PDB entry 1KC8 | X-ray diffraction, 3.01 A resolution | chains A and E of the 30 polymer chains in the assembly

[Chain A]
Molecule: 23S RRNA
From: Haloarcula marismortui
Sequence (2922 nucleotides; each row starts with the number of its first residue):
     2 UUGGCUACUAUGCCAGCUGGUGGAUUGCUCGGCUCAGGCGCUGAUGAAGG
    52 ACGUGCCAAGCUGCGAUAAGCCAUGGGGAGCCGCACGGAGGCGAAGAACC
   102 AUGGAUUUCCGAAUGAGAAUCUCUCUAACAAUUGCUUCGCGCAAUGAGGA
   152 ACCCCGAGAACUGAAACAUCUCAGUAUCGGGAGGAACAGAAAACGCAAUG
   202 UGAUGUCGUUAGUAACCGCGAGUGAACGCGAUACAGCCCAAACCGAAGCC
   252 CUCACGGGCAAUGUGGUGUCAGGGCUACCUCUCAUCAGCCGACCGUCUCG
   302 ACGAAGUCUCUUGGAACAGAGCGUGAUACAGGGUGACAACCCCGUACUCG
   352 AGACCAGUACGACGUGCGGUAGUGCCAGAGUAGCGGGGGUUGGAUAUCCC
   402 UCGCGAAUAACGCAGGCAUCGACUGCGAAGGCUAAACACAACCUGAGACC
   452 GAUAGUGAACAAGUAGUGUGAACGAACGCUGCAAAGUACCCUCAGAAGGG
   502 AGGCGAAAUAGAGCAUGAAAUCAGUUGGCGAUCGAGCGACAGGGCAUACA
   552 AGGUCCCUCGACGAAUGACCGACGCGCGAGCGUCCAGUAAGACUCACGGG
   602 AAGCCGAUGUUCUGUCGUACGUUUUGAAAAACGAGCCAGGGAGUGUGUCU
   652 GCAUGGCAAGUCUAACCGGAGUAUCCGGGGAGGCACAGGGAAACCGACAU
   702 GGCCGCAGGGCUUUGCCCGAGGGCCGCCGUCUUCAAGGGCGGGGAGCCAU
   752 GUGGACACGACCCGAAUCCGGACGAUCUACGCAUGGACAAGAUGAAGCGU
   802 GCCGAAAGGCACGUGGAAGUCUGUUAGAGUUGGUGUCCUACAAUACCCUC
   852 UCGUGAUCUAUGUGUAGGGGUGAAAGGCCCAUCGAGUCCGGCAACAGCUG
   902 GUUCCAAUCGAAACAUGUCGAAGCAUGACCUCCGCCGAGGUAGUCUGUGA
   952 GGUAGAGCGACCGAUUGGUGUGUCCGCCUCCGAGAGGAGUCGGCACACCU
  1002 GUCAAACUCCAAACUUACAGACGCCGUUUGACGCGGGGAUUCCGGUGCGC
  1052 GGGGUAAGCCUGUGUACCAGGAGGGGAACAACCCAGAGAUAGGUUAAGGU
  1102 CCCCAAGUGUGGAUUAAGUGUAAUCCUCUGAAGGUGGUCUCGAGCCCUAG
  1152 ACAGCCGGGAGGUGAGCUUAGAAGCAGCUACCCUCUAAGAAAAGCGUAAC
  1202 AGCUUACCGGCCGAGGUUUGAGGCGCCCAAAAUGAUCGGGACUCAAAUCC
  1252 ACCACCGAGACCUGUCCGUACCACUCAUACUGGUAAUCGAGUAGAUUGGC
  1302 GCUCUAAUUGGAUGGAAGUAGGGGUGAAAACUCCUAUGGACCGAUUAGUG
  1352 ACGAAAAUCCUGGCCAUAGUAGCAGCGAUAGUCGGGUGAGAACCCCGACG
  1402 GCCUAAUGGAUAAGGGUUCCUCAGCACUGCUGAUCAGCUGAGGGUUAGCC
  1452 GGUCCUAAGUCAUACCGCAACUCGACUAUGACGAAAUGGGAAACGGGUUA
  1502 AUAUUCCCGUGCCACUAUGCAGUGAAAGUUGACGCCCUGGGGUCGAUCAC
  1552 GCUGGGCAUUCGCCCAGUCGAACCGUCCAACUCCGUGGAAGCCGUAAUGG
  1602 CAGGAAGCGGACGAACGGCGGCAUAGGGAAACGUGAUUCAACCUGGGGCC
  1652 CAUGAAAAGACGAGCAUAGUGUCCGUACCGAGAACCGACACAGGUGUCCA
  1702 UGGCGGCGAAAGCCAAGGCCUGUCGGGAGCAACCAACGUUAGGGAAUUCG
  1752 GCAAGUUAGUCCCGUACCUUCGGAAGAAGGGAUGCCUGCUCCGGAACGGA
  1802 GCAGGUCGCAGUGACUCGGAAGCUCGGACUGUCUAGUAACAACAUAGGUG
  1852 ACCGCAAAUCCGCAAGGACUCGUACGGUCACUGAAUCCUGCCCAGUGCAG
  1902 GUAUCUGAACACCUCGUACAAGAGGACGAAGGACCUGUCAACGGCGGGGG
  1952 UAACUAUGACCCUCUUAAGGUAGCGUAGUACCUUGCCGCAUCAGUAGCGG
  2002 CUUGCAUGAAUGGAUUAACCAGAGCUUCACUGUCCCAACGUUGGGCCCGG
  2052 UGAACUGUACAUUCCAGUGCGGAGUCUGGAGACACCCAGGGGGAAGCGAA
  2102 GACCCUAUGGAGCUUUACUGCAGGCUGUCGCUGAGACGUGGUCGCCGAUG
  2152 UGCAGCAUAGGUAGGAGACACUACACAGGUACCCGCGCUAGCGGGCCACC
  2202 GAGUCAACAGUGAAAUACUACCCGUCGGUGACUGCGACUCUCACUCCGGG
  2252 AGGAGGACACCGAUAGCCGGGCAGUUUGACUGGGGCGGUACGCGCUCGAA
  2302 AAGAUAUCGAGCGCGCCCUAUGGCUAUCUCAGCCGGGACAGAGACCCGGC
  2352 GAAGAGUGCAAGAGCAAAAGAUAGCUUGACAGUGUUCUUCCCAACGAGGA
  2402 ACGCUGACGCGAAAGCGUGGUCUAGCGAACCAAUUAGCCUGCUUGAUGCG
  2452 GGCAAUUGAUGACAGAAAAGCUACCCUAGGGAUAACAGAGUCGUCACUCG
  2502 CAAGAGCACAUAUCGACCGAGUGGCUUGCUACCUCGAUGUCGGUUCCCUC
  2552 CAUCCUGCCCGUGCAGAAGCGGGCAAGGGUGAGGUUGUUCGCCUAUUAAA
  2602 GGAGGUCGUGAGCUGGGUUUAGACCGUCGUGAGACAGGUCGGCUGCUAUC
  2652 UACUGGGUGUGUAAUGGUGUCUGACAAGAACGACCGUAUAGUACGAGAGG
  2702 AACUACGGUUGGUGGCCACUGGUGUACCGGUUGUUCGAGAGAGCACGUGC
  2752 CGGGUAGCCACGCCACACGGGGUAAGAGCUGAACGCAUCUAAGCUCGAAA
  2802 CCCACUUGGAAAAGAGACACCGCCGAGGUCCCGCGUACAAGACGCGGUCG
  2852 AUAGACUCGGGGUGUGCGCGUCGAGGUAACGAGACGUUAAGCCCACGAGC
  2902 ACUAACAGACCAAAGCCAUCAU
Disordered / not traced: 2-9, 126-127, 715, 971-998, 1560, 1952-1963, 2137-2236, 2339-2343, 2665-2666, 2915-2923
Sequence notes: conflict C560 (U3155 in 3377779)
Metal / ion sites: Mg2+ site 1 near G28 (its only coordinating residue here); Na+ site 1: C40, G41; Na+ site 2: G56, A59, G61; Na+ site 3 near U108 (its only coordinating residue here); Mg2+ site 2 near U115 (its only coordinating residue here); Na+ site 4: C141, G142; Na+ site 5 near U146 (its only coordinating residue here); Mg2+ site 3: C162, U2276; K+ site 1: C162, U163, U172; Mg2+ site 4: A165, A167, C168; Na+ site 6: A165, A166; Mg2+ site 5: A166, G219; 97 more Mg2+ sites not listed; 64 more Na+ sites not listed; 2 more K+ sites not listed
Ligand contacts:
  - blasticidin s (BLS), molecule 1: A2007, G2285, G2286, C2287, U2628, A2635, C2636, A2637
  - blasticidin s (BLS), molecule 2: C2104, C2105, G2284, G2285, U2473, A2474, A2485, A2635, C2636, A2637

[Chain E]
Molecule: Ribosomal protein L4
From: Haloarcula marismortui
UniProt: P12735 (RL4_HALMA); residue numbers follow UniProt; this construct covers 1-246
Chain sequence (246 residues; each row starts with the number of its first residue):
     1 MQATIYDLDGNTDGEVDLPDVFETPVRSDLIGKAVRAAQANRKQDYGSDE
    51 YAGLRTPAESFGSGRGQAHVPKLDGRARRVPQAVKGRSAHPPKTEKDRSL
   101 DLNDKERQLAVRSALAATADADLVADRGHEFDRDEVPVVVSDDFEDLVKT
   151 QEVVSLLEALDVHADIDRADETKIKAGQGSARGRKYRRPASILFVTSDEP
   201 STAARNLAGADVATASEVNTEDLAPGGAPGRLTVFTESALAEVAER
Metal / ion sites: Na+: Asp45, Thr94, Lys96

[Interface between chain A and chain E]
Contacting residue pairs (220):
  C29(A) with Gln178(E), phosphate contact
  U30(A) with Ala181(E), phosphate contact
  C34(A) with Gly47(E), hydrogen bond to the sugar; Ser48(E), sugar contact; Asp49(E), phosphate contact
  U35(A) with Asp45(E), hydrogen bond to the sugar; Tyr46(E), sugar contact; Gly47(E), sugar contact; Asp49(E), phosphate contact; Thr94(E), hydrogen bond to the phosphate
  C36(A) with Asp45(E), sugar contact; Thr94(E), phosphate contact
  G326(A) with Gln151(E), phosphate contact; Asn206(E), base contact
  A327(A) with Lys149(E), salt bridge to the phosphate; Thr150(E), sugar contact; Gln151(E), hydrogen bond to the base; Asn206(E), hydrogen bond to the base; Leu207(E), base contact
  U328(A) with Val148(E), sugar contact; Lys149(E), salt bridge to the phosphate; Thr150(E), hydrogen bond to the phosphate; Thr202(E), sugar contact; Arg205(E), phosphate contact
  A329(A) with Arg205(E), salt bridge to the phosphate; Asn206(E), phosphate contact
  C330(A) with Asp170(E), base contact; Arg188(E), base contact; Asn206(E), hydrogen bond to the sugar; Ala208(E), base contact
  G333(A) with Lys185(E), phosphate contact; Tyr186(E), phosphate contact
  C338(A) with Ile174(E), sugar contact
  A339(A) with Tyr186(E), hydrogen bond to the phosphate
  A347(A) with Arg205(E), hydrogen bond to the sugar
  A447(A) with Gln44(E), hydrogen bond to the sugar
  G448(A) with Gln44(E), hydrogen bond to the sugar; Arg184(E), hydrogen bond to the sugar
  A449(A) with Lys43(E), base contact; Gln44(E), hydrogen bond to the phosphate; Arg184(E), phosphate contact
  C450(A) with Tyr46(E), sugar contact; Arg182(E), salt bridge to the phosphate; Arg184(E), salt bridge to the phosphate
  C451(A) with Arg182(E), salt bridge to the phosphate
  G452(A) with Gln178(E), hydrogen bond to the sugar; Arg182(E), hydrogen bond to the base
  U454(A) with Val84(E), base contact
  A455(A) with Val84(E), phosphate contact; Lys85(E), hydrogen bond to the phosphate
  G456(A) with Ser88(E), phosphate contact
  U457(A) with Ser48(E), phosphate contact; Asp49(E), hydrogen bond to the phosphate; Ala52(E), phosphate contact; Arg55(E), hydrogen bond to the phosphate
  G458(A) with Ala52(E), phosphate contact; Gly53(E), hydrogen bond to the phosphate; Arg55(E), salt bridge to the phosphate; Lys85(E), hydrogen bond to the phosphate
  A459(A) with Lys85(E), salt bridge to the phosphate
  C474(A) with Pro57(E), phosphate contact; Leu73(E), phosphate contact; Asp74(E), hydrogen bond to the sugar
  G475(A) with Thr56(E), hydrogen bond to the phosphate; Pro57(E), phosphate contact; Leu73(E), phosphate contact; Asp74(E), sugar contact
  A476(A) with Arg76(E), sugar contact; Arg78(E), salt bridge to the phosphate
  A477(A) with Lys85(E), salt bridge to the phosphate
  G640(A) with Val84(E), base contact
  G641(A) with Gln82(E), hydrogen bond to the base
  G642(A) with Pro81(E), sugar contact; Gln82(E), sugar contact
  A643(A) with Ala89(E), sugar contact; His90(E), phosphate contact
  G644(A) with His90(E), sugar contact
  U645(A) with His90(E), sugar contact; Lys93(E), hydrogen bond to the base
  G646(A) with Lys93(E), sugar contact; Glu95(E), sugar contact; Lys96(E), salt bridge to the phosphate
  U647(A) with Glu95(E), sugar contact; Lys96(E), phosphate contact; Asp97(E), hydrogen bond to the phosphate
  G656(A) with Arg27(E), phosphate contact; Leu30(E), sugar contact; Asn103(E), base contact; Glu106(E), hydrogen bond to the base
  G657(A) with Arg27(E), salt bridge to the phosphate; Leu30(E), sugar contact; Asn103(E), base contact; Lys105(E), sugar contact; Glu106(E), sugar contact
  C658(A) with Lys105(E), hydrogen bond to the sugar
  U662(A) with Lys105(E), salt bridge to the phosphate
  C663(A) with Asn103(E), hydrogen bond to the phosphate; Lys105(E), salt bridge to the phosphate
  U664(A) with Leu102(E), phosphate contact; Asn103(E), phosphate contact; Asp104(E), hydrogen bond to the phosphate
  G670(A) with Glu217(E), hydrogen bond to the base
  A671(A) with Glu217(E), hydrogen bond to the sugar
  G672(A) with Pro200(E), base contact; Ala213(E), base contact; Thr214(E), hydrogen bond to the base; Glu217(E), base contact; Val218(E), hydrogen bond to the base; Asn219(E), base contact; Asp222(E), hydrogen bond to the base
  A674(A) with Gln44(E), hydrogen bond to the base
  U675(A) with Ala38(E), hydrogen bond to the sugar; Asn41(E), phosphate contact; Arg42(E), hydrogen bond to the sugar
  C676(A) with Ala37(E), phosphate contact; Ala38(E), phosphate contact; Asn41(E), hydrogen bond to the phosphate; Glu217(E), base contact; Asn219(E), hydrogen bond to the sugar
  C677(A) with Arg107(E), salt bridge to the phosphate; Ser216(E), hydrogen bond to the sugar; Glu217(E), sugar contact; Arg246(E), sugar contact
  G678(A) with Arg107(E), salt bridge to the phosphate; Gln108(E), hydrogen bond to the phosphate; Arg246(E), salt bridge to the phosphate
  C749(A) with Asn103(E), hydrogen bond to the sugar
  A750(A) with Lys33(E), sugar contact; Asp101(E), hydrogen bond to the sugar; Leu102(E), sugar contact; Asn103(E), sugar contact
  U751(A) with Leu100(E), phosphate contact; Asp101(E), hydrogen bond to the phosphate
  C762(A) with His90(E), hydrogen bond to the sugar
  C763(A) with Arg87(E), phosphate contact; His90(E), phosphate contact
  C764(A) with His69(E), sugar contact; Val80(E), phosphate contact; Pro81(E), sugar contact; Gln82(E), hydrogen bond to the sugar; Arg87(E), salt bridge to the phosphate
  G765(A) with His69(E), hydrogen bond to the sugar; Pro71(E), phosphate contact; Val80(E), phosphate contact
  A766(A) with Ser60(E), hydrogen bond to the phosphate; Gly62(E), phosphate contact; His69(E), phosphate contact
  A767(A) with Gly62(E), phosphate contact
  C890(A) with Pro57(E), phosphate contact
  G891(A) with Pro57(E), phosphate contact
  A894(A) with Leu54(E), base contact; Arg87(E), hydrogen bond to the base
  C1305(A) with Gly177(E), phosphate contact; Gln178(E), hydrogen bond to the phosphate; Gly179(E), phosphate contact; Arg184(E), hydrogen bond to the phosphate
  U1306(A) with Lys43(E), sugar contact; Lys175(E), salt bridge to the phosphate; Gly179(E), phosphate contact; Arg184(E), salt bridge to the phosphate
  A1307(A) with Gln39(E), hydrogen bond to the sugar; Lys175(E), salt bridge to the phosphate; Gly226(E), sugar contact
  A1308(A) with Arg127(E), hydrogen bond to the phosphate; Arg187(E), salt bridge to the phosphate; Pro225(E), hydrogen bond to the sugar; Gly226(E), sugar contact; Ala228(E), sugar contact
  U1309(A) with Arg127(E), salt bridge to the phosphate; Arg168(E), salt bridge to the phosphate; Arg187(E), salt bridge to the phosphate; Pro189(E), phosphate contact; Ala190(E), hydrogen bond to the phosphate
  U1310(A) with Gly128(E), phosphate contact; Arg168(E), salt bridge to the phosphate; Lys173(E), base contact; Arg187(E), base contact
  G1311(A) with Lys173(E), base contact
  C1342(A) with Ile174(E), hydrogen bond to the base
  C1343(A) with Ile174(E), hydrogen bond to the base; Lys175(E), phosphate contact; Ala176(E), phosphate contact; Gly177(E), hydrogen bond to the phosphate
  G1344(A) with Lys173(E), hydrogen bond to the base
  A1348(A) with Arg36(E), hydrogen bond to the sugar
  G1349(A) with Arg36(E), salt bridge to the phosphate
  G1351(A) with Tyr46(E), sugar contact; Lys96(E), salt bridge to the phosphate
  A1352(A) with Tyr46(E), hydrogen bond to the phosphate; Ser48(E), base contact; Ser88(E), hydrogen bond to the base; His90(E), sugar contact; Pro91(E), sugar contact; Pro92(E), phosphate contact
  A1358(A) with Gln82(E), base contact
  U1359(A) with Ser63(E), base contact; Gly66(E), base contact; Gln67(E), hydrogen bond to the base; Ala68(E), phosphate contact; His69(E), hydrogen bond to the base
  C1360(A) with Ala68(E), phosphate contact; Val70(E), sugar contact; Gln82(E), hydrogen bond to the sugar
  C1361(A) with Val70(E), sugar contact; Ala77(E), phosphate contact; Gln82(E), sugar contact; Ala83(E), sugar contact; Val84(E), hydrogen bond to the sugar
  U1362(A) with Arg76(E), hydrogen bond to the phosphate; Ala77(E), hydrogen bond to the phosphate; Val84(E), sugar contact
  G1363(A) with Arg76(E), salt bridge to the phosphate
  A2100(A) with Gly64(E), sugar contact; Arg65(E), phosphate contact; Gly66(E), phosphate contact
  A2101(A) with Ser63(E), sugar contact; Gly64(E), hydrogen bond to the phosphate; Arg65(E), hydrogen bond to the phosphate; Gly66(E), hydrogen bond to the phosphate
  A2479(A) with Ser63(E), phosphate contact
Other interface residues (no listed pair), chain A (95 interface residues in all): G332, C348, G467, G680, G752, G760, A761, A1345
Other interface residues (no listed pair), chain E (121 interface residues in all): Asp29, Ala40, Tyr51, Phe61, Lys72, Gly75, Ser99, Leu109, Val111, Val154, Thr172, Ser180, Gly183, Ala203, Val212, Glu221

[Summary]
95 residues of chain A and 121 residues of chain E are in contact, with 71 hydrogen bonds and 29 salt bridges.
Polar pairs include A327(A)-Gln151(E), A327(A)-Asn206(E) and G452(A)-Arg182(E). Chain A binds blasticidin s.
C40(A) and G41(A) coordinate Na+ site 1.
Here chain A is 23S RRNA and chain E is Ribosomal protein L4, both from Haloarcula marismortui. Entry 1KC8
(Co-crystal Structure of Blasticidin S Bound to the 50S Ribosomal Subunit) was determined by X-ray
diffraction, deposited together with 1K73, 1N8R and 1NJI.
